PDB entry 5ZE0 | X-ray diffraction, 2.75 A resolution | chains N and M of the 6 polymer chains in the assembly

Chain N:
Name: HMGB1 A-B box
From: Mus musculus
UniProtKB: P63158 (HMGB1_MOUSE); residue numbers follow UniProt; this construct covers 1-163
Chain sequence (163 residues; row label = number of the first residue in the row):
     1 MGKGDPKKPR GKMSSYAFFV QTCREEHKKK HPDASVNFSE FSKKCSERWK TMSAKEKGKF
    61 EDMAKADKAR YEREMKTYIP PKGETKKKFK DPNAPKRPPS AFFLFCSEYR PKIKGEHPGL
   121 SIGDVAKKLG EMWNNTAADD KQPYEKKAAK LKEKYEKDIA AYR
Unresolved in the structure: 1-9, 51-53, 77-96, 117-121, 137-138, 158-163
Swiss-Prot annotation at these positions:
  - DNA-binding region: Pro-9 to Ile-79 (HMG box 1), Pro-95 to Arg-163 (HMG box 2)
  - region: Lys-3 to Ser-15 (LPS binding (delipidated)), His-27 to Lys-43 (NLS 1), Pro-80 to Lys-96 (LPS binding (Lipid A)), Phe-89 to Glu-108 (Cytokine-stimulating activity)
  - motif: His-27 to Lys-43 (Nuclear localization signal (NLS) 1)
  - binding site (heparin): Met-1 to Arg-10
  - site (Cleavage): Arg-10, Gly-11, Asp-67, Lys-68
  - modified residue: Lys-3 (N6-acetyllysine), Lys-7 (N6-acetyllysine), Lys-8 (N6-acetyllysine), Lys-12 (N6-acetyllysine), Cys-23 (Cysteine sulfonic acid (-SO3H)), Lys-28 (N6-acetyllysine), Lys-29 (N6-acetyllysine), Lys-30 (N6-acetyllysine), Ser-35 (Phosphoserine), Lys-43 (N6-acetyllysine), Cys-45 (Cysteine sulfonic acid (-SO3H)), Lys-90 (N6-acetyllysine), Ser-100 (Phosphoserine), Cys-106 (Cysteine sulfonic acid (-SO3H)), Lys-127 (N6-acetyllysine), Lys-128 (N6-acetyllysine), Lys-141 (N6-acetyllysine)
  - cross-link (Isoglutamyl lysine isopeptide (Lys-Gln)): Lys-28 (interchain with Q-?), Lys-43 (interchain with Q-?), Lys-44 (interchain with Q-?), Lys-68 (interchain with Q-?)

Chain M:
Molecule: 39-nt DNA strand
Sequence (39 nucleotides; row label = number of the first residue in the row):
    17 CACAGTGATG CAAATCAAGT GTGAAGCCAG ACAAAAACC
Ion coordination: K+: DC19 (shared with 2 residues of chain C)

How chain N and chain M interact:
Residue-residue contacts - 17 pairs, chain N then chain M:
  Ser-14(N) with DA49(M), hydrogen bond to the phosphate; DA50(M), phosphate contact
  Ser-15(N) with DA50(M), phosphate contact
  Tyr-16(N) with DC48(M), sugar contact; DA49(M), sugar contact
  Phe-38(N) with DA45(M), stacking on the base; DG46(M), base contact
  Ser-39(N) with DG46(M), sugar contact
  Ser-42(N) with DG46(M), hydrogen bond to the sugar; DA47(M), hydrogen bond to the sugar
  Lys-43(N) with DA47(M), phosphate contact
  Ser-46(N) with DA47(M), phosphate contact; DC48(M), phosphate contact
  Trp-49(N) with DA49(M), hydrogen bond to the phosphate
  Phe-103(N) with DA33(M), base contact; DA34(M), base contact
  Ala-126(N) with DG35(M), base contact

In short:
11 residues of chain N face 9 of chain M across their interface, with 4 hydrogen bonds and 1 aromatic stacking
contact. Polar contacts include Ser-42(N)/DG46(M), Ser-42(N)/DA47(M) and Ser-14(N)/DA49(M). Curated annotation
(UniProt) lists a DNA-binding region and 10 heparin-binding residues on chain N.
Here chain N is HMGB1 A-B box (Mus musculus) and chain M is a 39-nt DNA strand. Entry 5ZE0 (Hairpin Forming
Complex, RAG1/2-Nicked(with Dideoxy) 12RSS/23RSS complex in Mg2+) was determined by X-ray diffraction,
deposited together with 5ZDZ, 5ZE1, 5ZE2, 6CG0, 6CIJ, 6CIK, 6CIL and 6CIM.
